Entry 1OYR (X-ray diffraction, 3.10 A resolution); this record covers chains E and F of the 6 polymer chains in the assembly.

Chain E (and F):
Protein: Ribonuclease PH
Organism: Bacillus subtilis
Notes: EC 2.7.7.56; chain F of this document is another copy of the same molecule, construct and numbering; everything in this record applies to it too
Reference sequence: P28619 (RNPH_BACSU); residues 1-245 here = UniProt positions 1-245
Amino-acid sequence (245 residues; row label = number of the first residue in the row):
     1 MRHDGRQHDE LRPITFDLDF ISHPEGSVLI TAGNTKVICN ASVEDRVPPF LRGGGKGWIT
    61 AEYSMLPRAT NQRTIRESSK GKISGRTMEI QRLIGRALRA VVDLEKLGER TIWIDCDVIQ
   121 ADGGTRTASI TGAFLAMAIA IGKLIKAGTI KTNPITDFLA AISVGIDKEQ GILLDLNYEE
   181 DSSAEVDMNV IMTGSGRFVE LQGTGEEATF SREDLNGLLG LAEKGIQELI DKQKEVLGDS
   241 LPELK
Disordered / not traced: 243-245
UniProt features mapped onto this chain:
  - binding site (phosphate): Arg86, Gly124 to Arg126
  - mutagenesis: Arg68 to Arg76 (Protein crystallizes as a dimer)
Reported in the primary citation:
  - binding site for sulfate ion: Trp58, Thr60, Arg99, Thr125, Arg126
  - catalytic residues: Thr125, Arg126
  - catalytic residues: Asp181, Asp187 (proposed by the authors, not directly observed)
  - self-association interface (contacts with another copy of this molecule); pairs are residue here / residue on that copy: Glu25-Arg68 (salt bridge), Glu62-Arg73 (salt bridge), Asp115-Arg73 (salt bridge), Asp117-Arg76 (salt bridge)

Interface between chain E and chain F:
Residue-residue contacts - 44 pairs, chain E then chain F:
  Lys82(E) with Lys82(F)
  Gly85(E) with Met88(F)
  Met88(E) with Gly85(F)
  Glu89(E) with Glu89(F)
  Arg96(E) with Thr204(F), hydrogen bond
  Arg197(E) with Ser211(F)
  Phe198(E) with Thr209(F); Phe210(F), hydrogen bond (backbone-backbone); Arg212(F)
  Val199(E) with Gly205(F); Thr209(F)
  Glu200(E) with Gly203(F); Thr204(F)
  Leu201(E) with Gln202(F); Gly203(F), hydrogen bond (backbone-backbone); Leu215(F), hydrophobic
  Gln202(E) with Leu201(F)
  Gly203(E) with Glu200(F); Leu201(F), hydrogen bond (backbone-backbone)
  Thr204(E) with Arg96(F), hydrogen bond; Val199(F); Glu200(F), hydrogen bond
  Gly205(E) with Val199(F), hydrogen bond (backbone-backbone)
  Glu207(E) with Ala100(F)
  Thr209(E) with Arg197(F); Phe198(F); Val199(F)
  Phe210(E) with Arg197(F); Phe198(F), hydrogen bond (backbone-backbone); Val199(F); Leu201(F), hydrophobic
  Ser211(E) with Arg197(F); Phe198(F)
  Arg212(E) with Phe198(F); Asn216(F), hydrogen bond; Leu219(F); Gly220(F); Glu223(F), salt bridge
  Asp214(E) with Arg197(F), salt bridge
  Leu215(E) with Leu201(F), hydrophobic; Leu219(F), hydrophobic
  Asn216(E) with Arg212(F), hydrogen bond
  Leu219(E) with Arg212(F); Leu215(F), hydrophobic
Other interface residues (no listed pair), chain E (28 interface residues in all): Ala100, Glu206, Ala208, Gly220, Glu223
Other interface residues (no listed pair), chain F (25 interface residues in all): Thr193

Overview:
Chain E and chain F form an interface of 28 and 25 residues respectively; the contacts include 10 hydrogen
bonds and 2 salt bridges. Polar contacts include Arg212(E)-Glu223(F), Asp214(E)-Arg197(F) and
Arg96(E)-Thr204(F). From the paper: catalytic residues Thr125(E), Arg126(E) and Asp181(E) among others; a
binding site for sulfate ion at Trp58(E), Thr60(E) and Arg99(E) among others.
Chain E and chain F are both Ribonuclease PH (Bacillus subtilis); the structure, Crystal structure of the
phosphorolytic exoribonuclease RNase PH from Bacillus subtilis, was determined by X-ray diffraction together
with 1OYP and 1OYS from the same study.
